Entry 8G9O (electron microscopy, 4.40 A resolution (low resolution: residue-level contacts below are approximate; hydrogen-bond / salt-bridge calls are withheld)); this record covers chains A and D of the 4 polymer chains in the assembly.

[Chain A]
Protein: DNA polymerase alpha catalytic subunit
From: Xenopus laevis
Notes: EC 2.7.7.7
UniProt: Q9DE46 (DPOLA_XENLA); numbering as in UniProt (aligned over 335-1458)
Amino-acid sequence (1127 residues; row label = number of the first residue in the row):
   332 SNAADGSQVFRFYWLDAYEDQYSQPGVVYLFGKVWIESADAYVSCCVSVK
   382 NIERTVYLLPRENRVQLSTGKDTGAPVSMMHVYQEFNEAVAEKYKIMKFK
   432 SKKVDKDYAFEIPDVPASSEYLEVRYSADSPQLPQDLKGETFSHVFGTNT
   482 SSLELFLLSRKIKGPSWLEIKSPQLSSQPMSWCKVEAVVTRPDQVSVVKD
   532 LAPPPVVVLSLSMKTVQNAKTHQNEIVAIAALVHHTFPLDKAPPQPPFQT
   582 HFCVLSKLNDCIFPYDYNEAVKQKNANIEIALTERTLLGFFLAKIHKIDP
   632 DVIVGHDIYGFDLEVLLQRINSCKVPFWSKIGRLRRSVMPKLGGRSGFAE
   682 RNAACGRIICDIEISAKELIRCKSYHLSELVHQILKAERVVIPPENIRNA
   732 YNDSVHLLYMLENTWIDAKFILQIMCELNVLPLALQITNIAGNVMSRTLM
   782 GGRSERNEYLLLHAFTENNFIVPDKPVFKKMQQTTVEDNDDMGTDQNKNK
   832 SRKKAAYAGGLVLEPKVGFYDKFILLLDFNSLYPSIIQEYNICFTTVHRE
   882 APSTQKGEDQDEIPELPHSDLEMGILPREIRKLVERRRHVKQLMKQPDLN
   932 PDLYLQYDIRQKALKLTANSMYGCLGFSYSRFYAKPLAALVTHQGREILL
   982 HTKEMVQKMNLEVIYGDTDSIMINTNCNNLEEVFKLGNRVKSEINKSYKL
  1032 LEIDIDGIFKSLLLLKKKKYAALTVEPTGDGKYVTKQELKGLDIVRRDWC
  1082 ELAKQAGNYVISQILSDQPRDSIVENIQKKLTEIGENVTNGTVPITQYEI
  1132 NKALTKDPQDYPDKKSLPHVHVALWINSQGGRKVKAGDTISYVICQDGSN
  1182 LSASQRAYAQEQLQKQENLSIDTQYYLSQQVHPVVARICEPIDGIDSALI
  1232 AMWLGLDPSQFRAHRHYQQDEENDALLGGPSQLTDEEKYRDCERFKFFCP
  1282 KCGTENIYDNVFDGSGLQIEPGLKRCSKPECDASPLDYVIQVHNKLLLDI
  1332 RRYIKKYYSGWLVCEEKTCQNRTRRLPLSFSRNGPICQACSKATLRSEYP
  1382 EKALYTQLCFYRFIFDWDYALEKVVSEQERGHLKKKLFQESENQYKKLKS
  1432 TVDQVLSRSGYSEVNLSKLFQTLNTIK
Disordered / not traced: 332-338, 809-835, 883-891, 1243-1458
Construct notes: expression tag (332-334)
Curated features (UniProtKB/Swiss-Prot):
  - zinc finger: Cys-1280 to Pro-1310 (CysA-type)
  - motif: Cys-1345 to Cys-1371 (CysB motif)
  - binding site (Zn(2+)): Cys-1280, Cys-1283, Cys-1307, Cys-1312, Cys-1345, Cys-1350, Cys-1368, Cys-1371
Ion coordination: Mg2+: Asp-859, Phe-860, Asp-1000 (together with 2'-deoxyguanosine-5'-triphosphate)
Small-molecule neighbours: 2'-deoxyguanosine-5'-triphosphate (DGT): Asp-859, Phe-860, Asn-861, Ser-862, Leu-863, Tyr-864, Pro-865, Arg-918, Lys-922, Gln-942, Lys-946, Leu-947, Asn-950, Tyr-953, Gly-954, Asp-1000

[Chain D]
Molecule: RNA-DNA primer
Sequence (20 nucleotides; each row starts with the number of its first residue):
     1 XGAUACUGCGTGAACTTAGC
Modified / non-standard residues: GTP (guanosine-5'-triphosphate) at position 1; DOC (2',3'-dideoxycytidine-5'-monophosphate) at position 20
Ion coordination: Mg2+ near GTP_1 (its only coordinating residue here)

[Interface between chain A and chain D]
Contacting residue pairs (20; chain A residue first):
  Arg-702(A) with DA18(D); DG19(D)
  Asp-998(A) with DOC_20(D)
  Lys-1071(A) with DG19(D); DOC_20(D)
  Val-1076(A) with DA18(D)
  Arg-1077(A) with DT17(D); DA18(D)
  Arg-1078(A) with DT17(D); DA18(D)
  Lys-1133(A) with DT17(D)
  Ala-1134(A) with DT16(D); DT17(D)
  Thr-1136(A) with DT16(D)
  Lys-1137(A) with DC15(D)
  Tyr-1142(A) with DT16(D)
  Lys-1145(A) with DA14(D); DC15(D)
  His-1150(A) with DC15(D); DT16(D)
Other interface residues (no listed pair), chain A (21 interface residues in all): Thr-999, Asp-1000, Lys-1049, Gly-1072, Asp-1079, Leu-1135, Pro-1143, Leu-1148

[Summary]
21 residues of chain A face 7 of chain D across their interface. Bound to chain A:
2'-deoxyguanosine-5'-triphosphate. Asp-859(A), Phe-860(A) and Asp-1000(A) form the Mg2+ site. UniProt lists 8
Zn2+-binding residues on chain A.
Chain A is DNA polymerase alpha catalytic subunit (Xenopus laevis) and chain D is RNA-DNA primer; the
structure, Complete DNA elongation subcomplex of Xenopus laevis DNA polymerase alpha-primase, was determined
by electron microscopy, deposited together with 8G99, 8G9F, 8G9L, 8G9N, 8UCU, 8UCV and 8 further entries.
